PDB entry 6RCX | X-ray diffraction, 2.00 A resolution | chains A and B

== Chain A ==
Molecule: Possible 4'-phosphopantetheinyl transferase
Source organism: Mycobacteroides abscessus ATCC 19977
UniProtKB: B1MD73 (B1MD73_MYCA9); residue numbers follow UniProt; this construct covers 1-219
Chain sequence (232 residues; each row starts with the number of its first residue):
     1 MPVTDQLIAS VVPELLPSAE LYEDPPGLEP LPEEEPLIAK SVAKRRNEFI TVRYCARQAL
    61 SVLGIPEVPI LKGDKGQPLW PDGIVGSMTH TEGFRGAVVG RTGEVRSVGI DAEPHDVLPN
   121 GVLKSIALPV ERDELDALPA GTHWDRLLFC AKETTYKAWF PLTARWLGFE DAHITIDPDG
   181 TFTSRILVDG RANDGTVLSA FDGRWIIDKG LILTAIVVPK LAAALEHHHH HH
Unresolved in the structure: 1-3, 221-232
Sequence notes: expression tag (220-232)
Ion coordination: Mn2+ site 1: His90 (together with coenzyme A); Mn2+ site 2: Asp111, Glu113, Glu153
Small-molecule neighbours: coenzyme A (COA): Arg45, Phe49, Val52, Arg53, Lys72, Lys75, Gly76, Gln77, Pro78, Met88, Thr89, His90, Asp111, Ala112, Lys152, Glu153, Tyr156, Lys157, Phe160, Trp166, Leu167, Gly168, Phe169, Ala172

== Chain B ==
Molecule: Phthiocerol synthesis polyketide synthase type I PpsC
Source organism: Mycobacterium abscessus ATCC 19977
Notes: EC 2.3.1.41
UniProtKB: P96202 (PPSC_MYCTU); residues 2057-2188 here = UniProt positions 2057-2188
Chain sequence (157 residues; numbered 2036 to 2192; the number before each row is that of its first residue):
  2036 MGSSHHHHHH SSGLVPRGSH MAIRAQLDAL DAAERPGHLA SAIADEIRAV LRSGDPIDHH
  2096 RPLETLGLDA LMGLELRNRL EASLGITLPV ALVWAYPTIS DLATALCERM DYATPAAAQE
  2156 ISDTEPELSD EEMDLLADLV DASELEAATR GESTSGS
Unresolved in the structure: 2036-2070, 2146-2192
Sequence notes: initiating methionine (2036); expression tag (2037-2056, 2189-2192); engineered mutation Ala2105 (Ser in P96202)
Small-molecule neighbours: coenzyme A (COA): Asp2104, Ala2105, Leu2106, Trp2129
Reported in the primary citation:
  - binding site for coenzyme A: Trp2129

== Chain A / chain B interface ==
Contacting residue pairs (21):
  Lys40(A) - Arg2096(B)  hydrogen bond (backbone-side chain)
  Lys40(A) - Thr2100(B)
  Ser41(A) - Thr2100(B)
  Val42(A) - Thr2100(B)  hydrogen bond (backbone-backbone)
  Val42(A) - Leu2101(B)
  Lys44(A) - Gly2102(B)  hydrogen bond (side chain-backbone)
  Arg45(A) - Glu2099(B)  salt bridge
  Pro119(A) - Leu2106(B)
  Pro119(A) - Glu2110(B)
  Gly121(A) - Asn2113(B)
  Val122(A) - Leu2106(B)  hydrophobic
  Val122(A) - Leu2109(B)  hydrophobic
  Ser125(A) - Arg2112(B)
  Ser125(A) - Asn2113(B)  hydrogen bond
  Ile126(A) - Leu2109(B)  hydrophobic
  Arg146(A) - Leu2106(B)
  Phe149(A) - Leu2106(B)  hydrophobic
  Phe149(A) - Leu2109(B)  hydrophobic
  Glu153(A) - Ala2105(B)
  Trp166(A) - Ala2126(B)  hydrophobic
  Phe169(A) - Leu2109(B)  hydrophobic
Other interface residues (no listed pair), chain A (17 interface residues in all): Glu113, Leu118
Other interface residues (no listed pair), chain B (14 interface residues in all): Val2125, Trp2129
The authors on this interface:
  - interface residues, chain A: Leu118(A)

== Overview ==
17 residues of chain A and 14 residues of chain B are in contact, with 4 hydrogen bonds and 1 salt bridge.
Among the polar pairs are Arg45(A)-Glu2099(B), Lys40(A)-Arg2096(B) and Lys44(A)-Gly2102(B). Coenzyme A is
bound between chain A and chain B. The paper reports a binding site for coenzyme A at Trp2129(B); the
interface residue Leu118(A).
Here chain A is Possible 4'-phosphopantetheinyl transferase (Mycobacteroides abscessus ATCC 19977) and chain B
is Phthiocerol synthesis polyketide synthase type I PpsC (Mycobacterium abscessus ATCC 19977). Entry 6RCX
(Mycobacterial 4'-phosphopantetheinyl transferase PptAb in complex with the ACP domain of PpsC) was determined
by X-ray diffraction (same publication as 6QWU, 6QXQ, 6QXR, 6QYF and 6QYG).
